4J9U - chains G and H of the 6 polymer chains in the assembly; structure by X-ray diffraction, 3.80 A resolution.

# Chain G (and H)
Molecule: Potassium uptake protein TrkA
From: Vibrio parahaemolyticus
Notes: chain H of this document is another copy of the same molecule, construct and numbering; everything in this record applies to it too
Reference sequence: Q87KD2 (Q87KD2_VIBPA); numbering as in UniProt (aligned over 1-458)
Amino-acid sequence (458 residues; numbered 1 to 458; the number before each row is that of its first residue):
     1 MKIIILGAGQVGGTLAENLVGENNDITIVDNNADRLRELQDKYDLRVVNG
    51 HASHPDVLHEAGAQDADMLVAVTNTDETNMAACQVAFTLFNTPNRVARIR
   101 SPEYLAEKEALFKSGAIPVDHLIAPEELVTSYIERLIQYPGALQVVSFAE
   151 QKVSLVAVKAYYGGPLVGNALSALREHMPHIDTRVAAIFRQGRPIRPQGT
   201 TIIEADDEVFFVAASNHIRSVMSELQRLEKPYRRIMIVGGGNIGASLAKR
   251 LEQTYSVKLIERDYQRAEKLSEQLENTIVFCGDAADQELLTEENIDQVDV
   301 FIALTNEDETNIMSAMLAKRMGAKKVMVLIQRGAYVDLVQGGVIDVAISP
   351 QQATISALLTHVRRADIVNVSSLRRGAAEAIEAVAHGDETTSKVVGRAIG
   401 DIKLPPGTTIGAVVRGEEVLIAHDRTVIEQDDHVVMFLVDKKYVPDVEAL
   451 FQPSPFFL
Not modelled in the structure: 162-163, 178-180, 458 (chain H: 178-180, 454-458)
Ligand contacts:
  - NAD (nicotinamide-adenine-dinucleotide): V11, R98, R100, P125, E126, V129, G239, G240, G241, N242, I243, G244, I260, E261, R262, D263, R266, G282, D283, A284, L304, T305, N306, E307, T310, L329, Q331, P350, Q351, T354
  - hexatantalum dodecabromide (TBR), molecule 1: G9, Q10, G13, T14, E17, E38, L39, K42, Y43, Q331, R332, G333, Q351
  - hexatantalum dodecabromide (TBR), molecule 2: P55, D56, H59, L89

# Chain G / chain H interface
Contacting residue pairs (27):
  E38(G) with E288(H)
  A285(G) with R332(H), hydrogen bond (backbone-side chain)
  Q287(G) with R332(H), hydrogen bond; A334(H)
  E288(G) with E38(H); K42(H)
  E307(G) with E307(H)
  E309(G) with E309(H); T310(H); M313(H)
  T310(G) with E309(H)
  I312(G) with M313(H), hydrophobic
  M313(G) with E309(H); Y335(H), hydrophobic
  M316(G) with L338(H)
  L317(G) with R332(H); Y335(H), hydrophobic; L338(H), hydrophobic
  R320(G) with L338(H)
  R332(G) with A285(H), hydrogen bond (side chain-backbone); D286(H); Q287(H), hydrogen bond; L317(H)
  A334(G) with Q287(H)
  Y335(G) with M313(H)
  L338(G) with M316(H), hydrophobic; R320(H)
Also at the interface, not in a pair above, chain G (19 interface residues in all): K42, D286, V339
Also at the interface, not in a pair above, chain H (19 interface residues in all): I312, S314

# In short
The chain G/chain H interface involves 19 residues from each chain, with 4 hydrogen bonds. Polar contacts
include A285(G)-R332(H) and Q287(G)-R332(H). Ligands of chain G: hexatantalum dodecabromide and NAD.
Chain G and chain H are both Potassium uptake protein TrkA (Vibrio parahaemolyticus); the structure, Crystal
Structure of the TrkH/TrkA potassium transport complex, was determined by X-ray diffraction together with 4J9V
from the same study.
